Entry 1NJI (X-ray diffraction, 3.00 A resolution); this record covers chains A and M of the 30 polymer chains in the assembly.

Chain A:
Molecule: 23S ribosomal RNA
Organism: Haloarcula marismortui
Sequence (2922 nucleotides; each row starts with the number of its first residue):
     2 UUGGCUACUA UGCCAGCUGG UGGAUUGCUC GGCUCAGGCG CUGAUGAAGG ACGUGCCAAG
    62 CUGCGAUAAG CCAUGGGGAG CCGCACGGAG GCGAAGAACC AUGGAUUUCC GAAUGAGAAU
   122 CUCUCUAACA AUUGCUUCGC GCAAUGAGGA ACCCCGAGAA CUGAAACAUC UCAGUAUCGG
   182 GAGGAACAGA AAACGCAAUG UGAUGUCGUU AGUAACCGCG AGUGAACGCG AUACAGCCCA
   242 AACCGAAGCC CUCACGGGCA AUGUGGUGUC AGGGCUACCU CUCAUCAGCC GACCGUCUCG
   302 ACGAAGUCUC UUGGAACAGA GCGUGAUACA GGGUGACAAC CCCGUACUCG AGACCAGUAC
   362 GACGUGCGGU AGUGCCAGAG UAGCGGGGGU UGGAUAUCCC UCGCGAAUAA CGCAGGCAUC
   422 GACUGCGAAG GCUAAACACA ACCUGAGACC GAUAGUGAAC AAGUAGUGUG AACGAACGCU
   482 GCAAAGUACC CUCAGAAGGG AGGCGAAAUA GAGCAUGAAA UCAGUUGGCG AUCGAGCGAC
   542 AGGGCAUACA AGGUCCCUCG ACGAAUGACC GACGCGCGAG CGUCCAGUAA GACUCACGGG
   602 AAGCCGAUGU UCUGUCGUAC GUUUUGAAAA ACGAGCCAGG GAGUGUGUCU GCAUGGCAAG
   662 UCUAACCGGA GUAUCCGGGG AGGCACAGGG AAACCGACAU GGCCGCAGGG CUUUGCCCGA
   722 GGGCCGCCGU CUUCAAGGGC GGGGAGCCAU GUGGACACGA CCCGAAUCCG GACGAUCUAC
   782 GCAUGGACAA GAUGAAGCGU GCCGAAAGGC ACGUGGAAGU CUGUUAGAGU UGGUGUCCUA
   842 CAAUACCCUC UCGUGAUCUA UGUGUAGGGG UGAAAGGCCC AUCGAGUCCG GCAACAGCUG
   902 GUUCCAAUCG AAACAUGUCG AAGCAUGACC UCCGCCGAGG UAGUCUGUGA GGUAGAGCGA
   962 CCGAUUGGUG UGUCCGCCUC CGAGAGGAGU CGGCACACCU GUCAAACUCC AAACUUACAG
  1022 ACGCCGUUUG ACGCGGGGAU UCCGGUGCGC GGGGUAAGCC UGUGUACCAG GAGGGGAACA
  1082 ACCCAGAGAU AGGUUAAGGU CCCCAAGUGU GGAUUAAGUG UAAUCCUCUG AAGGUGGUCU
  1142 CGAGCCCUAG ACAGCCGGGA GGUGAGCUUA GAAGCAGCUA CCCUCUAAGA AAAGCGUAAC
  1202 AGCUUACCGG CCGAGGUUUG AGGCGCCCAA AAUGAUCGGG ACUCAAAUCC ACCACCGAGA
  1262 CCUGUCCGUA CCACUCAUAC UGGUAAUCGA GUAGAUUGGC GCUCUAAUUG GAUGGAAGUA
  1322 GGGGUGAAAA CUCCUAUGGA CCGAUUAGUG ACGAAAAUCC UGGCCAUAGU AGCAGCGAUA
  1382 GUCGGGUGAG AACCCCGACG GCCUAAUGGA UAAGGGUUCC UCAGCACUGC UGAUCAGCUG
  1442 AGGGUUAGCC GGUCCUAAGU CAUACCGCAA CUCGACUAUG ACGAAAUGGG AAACGGGUUA
  1502 AUAUUCCCGU GCCACUAUGC AGUGAAAGUU GACGCCCUGG GGUCGAUCAC GCUGGGCAUU
  1562 CGCCCAGUCG AACCGUCCAA CUCCGUGGAA GCCGUAAUGG CAGGAAGCGG ACGAACGGCG
  1622 GCAUAGGGAA ACGUGAUUCA ACCUGGGGCC CAUGAAAAGA CGAGCAUAGU GUCCGUACCG
  1682 AGAACCGACA CAGGUGUCCA UGGCGGCGAA AGCCAAGGCC UGUCGGGAGC AACCAACGUU
  1742 AGGGAAUUCG GCAAGUUAGU CCCGUACCUU CGGAAGAAGG GAUGCCUGCU CCGGAACGGA
  1802 GCAGGUCGCA GUGACUCGGA AGCUCGGACU GUCUAGUAAC AACAUAGGUG ACCGCAAAUC
  1862 CGCAAGGACU CGUACGGUCA CUGAAUCCUG CCCAGUGCAG GUAUCUGAAC ACCUCGUACA
  1922 AGAGGACGAA GGACCUGUCA ACGGCGGGGG UAACUAUGAC CCUCUUAAGG UAGCGUAGUA
  1982 CCUUGCCGCA UCAGUAGCGG CUUGCAUGAA UGGAUUAACC AGAGCUUCAC UGUCCCAACG
  2042 UUGGGCCCGG UGAACUGUAC AUUCCAGUGC GGAGUCUGGA GACACCCAGG GGGAAGCGAA
  2102 GACCCUAUGG AGCUUUACUG CAGGCUGUCG CUGAGACGUG GUCGCCGAUG UGCAGCAUAG
  2162 GUAGGAGACA CUACACAGGU ACCCGCGCUA GCGGGCCACC GAGUCAACAG UGAAAUACUA
  2222 CCCGUCGGUG ACUGCGACUC UCACUCCGGG AGGAGGACAC CGAUAGCCGG GCAGUUUGAC
  2282 UGGGGCGGUA CGCGCUCGAA AAGAUAUCGA GCGCGCCCUA UGGCUAUCUC AGCCGGGACA
  2342 GAGACCCGGC GAAGAGUGCA AGAGCAAAAG AUAGCUUGAC AGUGUUCUUC CCAACGAGGA
  2402 ACGCUGACGC GAAAGCGUGG UCUAGCGAAC CAAUUAGCCU GCUUGAUGCG GGCAAUUGAU
  2462 GACAGAAAAG CUACCCUAGG GAUAACAGAG UCGUCACUCG CAAGAGCACA UAUCGACCGA
  2522 GUGGCUUGCU ACCUCGAUGU CGGUUCCCUC CAUCCUGCCC GUGCAGAAGC GGGCAAGGGU
  2582 GAGGUUGUUC GCCUAUUAAA GGAGGUCGUG AGCUGGGUUU AGACCGUCGU GAGACAGGUC
  2642 GGCUGCUAUC UACUGGGUGU GUAAUGGUGU CUGACAAGAA CGACCGUAUA GUACGAGAGG
  2702 AACUACGGUU GGUGGCCACU GGUGUACCGG UUGUUCGAGA GAGCACGUGC CGGGUAGCCA
  2762 CGCCACACGG GGUAAGAGCU GAACGCAUCU AAGCUCGAAA CCCACUUGGA AAAGAGACAC
  2822 CGCCGAGGUC CCGCGUACAA GACGCGGUCG AUAGACUCGG GGUGUGCGCG UCGAGGUAAC
  2882 GAGACGUUAA GCCCACGAGC ACUAACAGAC CAAAGCCAUC AU
Not modelled in the structure: 2-9, 126-127, 715, 971-998, 1560, 1952-1963, 2137-2236, 2339-2343, 2665-2666, 2915-2923
Ion coordination: Mg2+ site 1 near G28 (its only coordinating residue here); Na+ site 1: C40, C443; Na+ site 2: G56, A59, G61; Na+ site 3 near U108 (its only coordinating residue here); Mg2+ site 2 near U115 (its only coordinating residue here); Na+ site 4: C141, G142; Na+ site 5 near U146 (its only coordinating residue here); Mg2+ site 3: C162, U2276; K+ site 1: C162, U163, U172; Mg2+ site 4: A165, A167, C168; Na+ site 6: A165, A166, A167; Mg2+ site 5: A166, G219; 61 more Na+ sites not listed; 98 more Mg2+ sites not listed; 1 more K+ sites not listed
Residues lining bound ligands: chloramphenicol (CLM): G2099, A2100, G2540, U2645, G2646

Chain M:
Molecule: 50S ribosomal protein L15P
Organism: Haloarcula marismortui
Reference sequence: P12737 (RL15_HALMA); numbering as in UniProt (aligned over 1-164)
Amino-acid sequence (164 residues; numbered 1 to 164; the number before each row is that of its first residue):
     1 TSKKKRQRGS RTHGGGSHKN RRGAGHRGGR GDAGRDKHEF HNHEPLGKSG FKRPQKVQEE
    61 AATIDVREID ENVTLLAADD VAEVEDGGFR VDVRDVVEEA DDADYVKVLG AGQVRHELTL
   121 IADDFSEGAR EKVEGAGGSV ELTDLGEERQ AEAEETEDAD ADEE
Not modelled in the structure: 84-88, 151-164
Ion coordination: Na+ site 1: Gly-14 (shared with A1040(A), A1296(A) of chain A); Na+ site 2: His-18 (shared with G902(A), U903(A) of chain A); Na+ site 3: Gly-29, Ala-33, Glu-39; Na+ site 4: Asp-36 (shared with G2466(A) of chain A)

How chain A and chain M interact:
Residue-residue contacts (172; chain A residue first):
  G164(A) / Arg-30(M)  phosphate contact
  A165(A) / Gly-29(M)  phosphate contact
  A165(A) / Arg-30(M)  hydrogen bond to the phosphate
  A165(A) / Ala-33(M)  phosphate contact
  A166(A) / Gly-25(M)  hydrogen bond to the base
  A166(A) / Gly-28(M)  base contact
  A166(A) / Gly-29(M)  hydrogen bond to the base
  A166(A) / Ala-33(M)  sugar contact
  A166(A) / Gly-34(M)  hydrogen bond to the phosphate
  A166(A) / His-38(M)  base contact
  G196(A) / Lys-56(M)  hydrogen bond to the sugar
  C197(A) / Lys-56(M)  phosphate contact
  U214(A) / Gln-55(M)  sugar contact
  A215(A) / Lys-52(M)  salt bridge to the phosphate
  A215(A) / Gln-55(M)  sugar contact
  A216(A) / Lys-52(M)  salt bridge to the phosphate
  C220(A) / Lys-48(M)  sugar contact
  G221(A) / Arg-35(M)  phosphate contact
  G221(A) / Leu-46(M)  phosphate contact
  G221(A) / Gly-47(M)  hydrogen bond to the phosphate
  A222(A) / Asp-32(M)  phosphate contact
  A222(A) / Arg-35(M)  salt bridge to the phosphate
  G223(A) / Gly-31(M)  phosphate contact
  G223(A) / Asp-32(M)  hydrogen bond to the phosphate
  G416(A) / Lys-56(M)  phosphate contact
  G417(A) / Lys-56(M)  salt bridge to the phosphate
  U623(A) / Arg-11(M)  hydrogen bond to the phosphate
  U624(A) / Arg-11(M)  salt bridge to the phosphate
  U624(A) / His-18(M)  salt bridge to the phosphate
  U624(A) / Lys-19(M)  hydrogen bond to the phosphate
  U625(A) / Lys-19(M)  salt bridge to the phosphate
  G644(A) / Lys-4(M)  sugar contact
  G644(A) / Arg-8(M)  salt bridge to the phosphate
  G644(A) / His-13(M)  hydrogen bond to the base
  G644(A) / Arg-21(M)  hydrogen bond to the base
  U645(A) / Lys-4(M)  salt bridge to the phosphate
  C687(A) / Glu-99(M)  base contact
  A688(A) / Asp-65(M)  hydrogen bond to the base
  A688(A) / Arg-67(M)  salt bridge to the phosphate
  A688(A) / Leu-109(M)  base contact
  A688(A) / Ala-111(M)  base contact
  A692(A) / Gly-50(M)  sugar contact
  A692(A) / Phe-51(M)  hydrogen bond to the sugar
  A693(A) / Phe-51(M)  sugar contact
  A693(A) / Arg-53(M)  phosphate contact
  A694(A) / Arg-53(M)  salt bridge to the phosphate
  G697(A) / Thr-63(M)  base contact
  G697(A) / Lys-107(M)  salt bridge to the phosphate
  G697(A) / Leu-109(M)  base contact
  G697(A) / Ser-126(M)  phosphate contact
  G697(A) / Glu-127(M)  hydrogen bond to the phosphate
  A698(A) / Leu-109(M)  phosphate contact
  A698(A) / Gly-110(M)  hydrogen bond to the phosphate
  A698(A) / Ala-111(M)  sugar contact
  A698(A) / Ser-126(M)  hydrogen bond to the phosphate
  A698(A) / Gly-128(M)  phosphate contact
  C699(A) / Gly-110(M)  phosphate contact
  C699(A) / Ala-111(M)  phosphate contact
  C699(A) / Gly-112(M)  hydrogen bond to the phosphate
  C699(A) / Lys-132(M)  salt bridge to the phosphate
  A700(A) / Asp-70(M)  hydrogen bond to the base
  A700(A) / Glu-71(M)  base contact
  A700(A) / Gly-112(M)  phosphate contact
  A700(A) / Gln-113(M)  hydrogen bond to the base
  A700(A) / Val-114(M)  base contact
  A700(A) / Arg-115(M)  base contact
  U701(A) / Gln-113(M)  hydrogen bond to the phosphate
  U701(A) / Arg-115(M)  salt bridge to the phosphate
  G745(A) / Arg-67(M)  base contact
  G745(A) / Glu-71(M)  hydrogen bond to the base
  G754(A) / Lys-3(M)  phosphate contact
  G754(A) / Lys-4(M)  salt bridge to the phosphate
  G755(A) / Lys-3(M)  salt bridge to the phosphate
  C757(A) / Arg-27(M)  phosphate contact
  C757(A) / Gly-31(M)  hydrogen bond to the phosphate
  A758(A) / Arg-27(M)  salt bridge to the phosphate
  A758(A) / Arg-30(M)  phosphate contact
  A758(A) / Gly-31(M)  hydrogen bond to the phosphate
  C759(A) / Arg-30(M)  salt bridge to the phosphate
  A761(A) / Arg-30(M)  salt bridge to the phosphate
  C762(A) / Arg-21(M)  hydrogen bond to the base
  C896(A) / Arg-30(M)  hydrogen bond to the phosphate
  A897(A) / Gly-23(M)  phosphate contact
  A897(A) / Ala-24(M)  hydrogen bond to the phosphate
  A897(A) / Arg-30(M)  salt bridge to the phosphate
  G898(A) / Arg-22(M)  phosphate contact
  G898(A) / Gly-23(M)  hydrogen bond to the phosphate
  G898(A) / Ala-24(M)  phosphate contact
  G898(A) / Gly-25(M)  hydrogen bond to the phosphate
  G898(A) / His-26(M)  phosphate contact
  C899(A) / Arg-22(M)  salt bridge to the phosphate
  U900(A) / Lys-19(M)  salt bridge to the phosphate
  U900(A) / Arg-22(M)  salt bridge to the phosphate
  G901(A) / His-18(M)  salt bridge to the phosphate
  G901(A) / Lys-19(M)  phosphate contact
  G902(A) / Arg-11(M)  salt bridge to the phosphate
  G902(A) / His-18(M)  salt bridge to the phosphate
  U903(A) / Arg-11(M)  salt bridge to the phosphate
  U903(A) / Thr-12(M)  base contact
  U903(A) / His-13(M)  sugar contact
  U903(A) / His-18(M)  base contact
  U904(A) / Gln-7(M)  phosphate contact
  U904(A) / Arg-8(M)  hydrogen bond to the base
  U904(A) / Gly-9(M)  hydrogen bond to the phosphate
  U904(A) / Ser-10(M)  hydrogen bond to the phosphate
  U904(A) / Arg-11(M)  hydrogen bond to the phosphate
  C905(A) / Lys-5(M)  hydrogen bond to the base
  C905(A) / Arg-6(M)  base contact
  C906(A) / Arg-6(M)  base contact
  A907(A) / Arg-6(M)  base contact
  G918(A) / His-38(M)  hydrogen bond to the base
  G918(A) / Phe-40(M)  sugar contact
  U919(A) / Lys-37(M)  hydrogen bond to the phosphate
  U919(A) / His-38(M)  sugar contact
  C920(A) / Lys-37(M)  salt bridge to the phosphate
  G924(A) / Gly-25(M)  hydrogen bond to the sugar
  G924(A) / His-38(M)  base contact
  C925(A) / Gly-25(M)  phosphate contact
  C925(A) / His-26(M)  salt bridge to the phosphate
  C925(A) / Gly-28(M)  sugar contact
  C925(A) / His-38(M)  base contact
  C925(A) / Glu-39(M)  hydrogen bond to the sugar
  A926(A) / His-38(M)  sugar contact
  A926(A) / Glu-39(M)  sugar contact
  A926(A) / His-41(M)  hydrogen bond to the base
  U927(A) / His-41(M)  sugar contact
  U927(A) / Asn-42(M)  sugar contact
  U1041(A) / Gly-14(M)  sugar contact
  U1041(A) / Gly-15(M)  sugar contact
  U1041(A) / Gly-16(M)  phosphate contact
  U1042(A) / Ser-17(M)  hydrogen bond to the phosphate
  U1042(A) / Asn-20(M)  hydrogen bond to the phosphate
  A1294(A) / Gly-16(M)  phosphate contact
  G1295(A) / Thr-12(M)  hydrogen bond to the phosphate
  G1295(A) / Gly-14(M)  hydrogen bond to the phosphate
  G1295(A) / Gly-15(M)  hydrogen bond to the phosphate
  G1295(A) / Gly-16(M)  hydrogen bond to the phosphate
  A1296(A) / Lys-3(M)  salt bridge to the phosphate
  U1297(A) / Lys-3(M)  salt bridge to the phosphate
  U1298(A) / Arg-6(M)  hydrogen bond to the base
  G1299(A) / Thr-1(M)  phosphate contact
  G1299(A) / Arg-6(M)  hydrogen bond to the base
  G1300(A) / Thr-1(M)  hydrogen bond to the base
  C1301(A) / Lys-5(M)  base contact
  G1302(A) / Lys-5(M)  hydrogen bond to the base
  C1353(A) / Lys-5(M)  hydrogen bond to the base
  G1354(A) / Lys-5(M)  hydrogen bond to the base
  G1354(A) / Arg-8(M)  salt bridge to the phosphate
  C2396(A) / Phe-40(M)  sugar contact
  A2430(A) / Leu-46(M)  sugar contact
  A2430(A) / Gly-47(M)  hydrogen bond to the sugar
  C2431(A) / Gly-47(M)  phosphate contact
  C2431(A) / Lys-48(M)  hydrogen bond to the phosphate
  C2432(A) / Lys-48(M)  salt bridge to the phosphate
  U2441(A) / Phe-51(M)  sugar contact
  U2441(A) / Arg-53(M)  hydrogen bond to the phosphate
  G2442(A) / Arg-53(M)  salt bridge to the phosphate
  G2442(A) / Pro-54(M)  sugar contact
  G2442(A) / Val-57(M)  phosphate contact
  C2443(A) / Pro-54(M)  base contact
  C2443(A) / Lys-56(M)  hydrogen bond to the phosphate
  C2443(A) / Val-57(M)  sugar contact
  U2444(A) / Lys-56(M)  salt bridge to the phosphate
  G2452(A) / Phe-51(M)  base contact
  G2453(A) / Gly-50(M)  hydrogen bond to the phosphate
  G2453(A) / Phe-51(M)  sugar contact
  C2454(A) / Ser-49(M)  phosphate contact
  C2454(A) / Gly-50(M)  hydrogen bond to the phosphate
  A2465(A) / Phe-40(M)  base contact
  G2466(A) / Asp-36(M)  phosphate contact
  G2466(A) / Lys-37(M)  salt bridge to the phosphate
  A2467(A) / Lys-37(M)  salt bridge to the phosphate
Interface residues without a listed pair, chain A (91 interface residues in all): A226, A686, C696, U753, G1039, A1040, C2440, A2483
Interface residues without a listed pair, chain M (74 interface residues in all): Ser-2, Phe-125, Ala-129

Overview:
91 residues of chain A face 74 of chain M across their interface, with 56 hydrogen bonds and 37 salt bridges.
Polar contacts include A166(A)/Gly-25(M), A166(A)/Gly-29(M) and G644(A)/His-13(M). Bound to chain A:
chloramphenicol. The Na+ site 1 is built by C40(A) and C443(A).
Here chain A is 23S ribosomal RNA and chain M is 50S ribosomal protein L15P, both from Haloarcula marismortui.
Entry 1NJI (Structure of chloramphenicol bound to the 50S ribosomal subunit) was determined by X-ray
diffraction, deposited together with 1K73, 1KC8 and 1N8R.
